PDB entry 2W6F | X-ray diffraction, 6.00 A resolution (low resolution: residue-level contacts below are approximate; hydrogen-bond / salt-bridge calls are withheld) | chains B and E of the 7 polymer chains in the assembly

Chain B:
Molecule: ATP synthase subunit alpha heart isoform, mitochondrial
Source organism: Bos taurus
Notes: EC 3.6.3.14
Reference sequence: P19483 (ATPA1_BOVIN); residues -42 to 510 here correspond to UniProt positions 1-553 (UniProt number = residue number + 43)
Sequence (553 residues; numbered -42 to 510; the number before each row is that of its first residue; numbers below 1 keep their minus sign (Met-42 is residue -42)):
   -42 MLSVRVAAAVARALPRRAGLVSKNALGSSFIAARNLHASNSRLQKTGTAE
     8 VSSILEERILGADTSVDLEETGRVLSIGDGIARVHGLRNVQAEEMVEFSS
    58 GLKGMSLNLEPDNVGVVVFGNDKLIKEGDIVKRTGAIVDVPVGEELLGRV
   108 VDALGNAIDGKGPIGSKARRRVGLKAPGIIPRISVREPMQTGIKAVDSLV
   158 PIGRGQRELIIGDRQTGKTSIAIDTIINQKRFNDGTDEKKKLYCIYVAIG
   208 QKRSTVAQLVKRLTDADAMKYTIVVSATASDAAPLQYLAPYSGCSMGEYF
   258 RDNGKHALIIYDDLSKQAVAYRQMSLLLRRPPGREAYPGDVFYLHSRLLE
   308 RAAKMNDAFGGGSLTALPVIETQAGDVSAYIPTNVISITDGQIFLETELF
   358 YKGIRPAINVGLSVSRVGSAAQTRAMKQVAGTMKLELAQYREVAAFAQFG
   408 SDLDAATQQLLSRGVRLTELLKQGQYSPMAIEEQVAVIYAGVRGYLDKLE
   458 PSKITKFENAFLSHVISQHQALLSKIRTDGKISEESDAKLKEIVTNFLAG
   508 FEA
Not modelled in the structure: -42 to 23, 402-409
UniProt features mapped onto this chain:
  - binding site (ATP): Gln172, Gly174, Lys175, Thr176, Ser177, Gln430, Gln432
  - binding site (Mg(2+)): Thr176, Asp269
  - site: Ser370 (Required for activity)
  - modified residue: Gln1 (Pyrrolidone carboxylic acid), Ser10 (Phosphoserine), Ser22 (Phosphoserine), Ser33 (Phosphoserine), Ser63 (Phosphoserine), Lys80 (N6-acetyllysine), Lys83 (N6-acetyllysine), Lys89 (N6-acetyllysine), Thr91 (Phosphothreonine), Lys118 (N6-acetyllysine), Ser123 (Phosphoserine), Lys124 (N6-acetyllysine), Ser141 (Phosphoserine), Arg161 (Omega-N-methylarginine), Lys187 (N6-acetyllysine), Lys196 (N6-acetyllysine), Lys197 (N6-acetyllysine), Lys218 (N6-acetyllysine), Lys262 (N6-acetyllysine), Lys384 (N6-acetyllysine) and 6 more in UniProt
  - glycosylation: Ser33 (O-linked (GlcNAc) serine)

Chain E:
Molecule: ATP synthase subunit beta, mitochondrial
Source organism: Bos taurus
Notes: EC 3.6.3.14
Reference sequence: P00829 (ATPB_BOVIN); residues -49 to 478 here correspond to UniProt positions 1-528 (UniProt number = residue number + 50)
Sequence (528 residues; numbered -49 to 478; the number before each row is that of its first residue; numbers below 1 keep their minus sign (Met-49 is residue -49)):
   -49 MLGLVGRVVAASASGALRGLSPSAPLPQAQLLLRAAPAALQPARDYAAQA
     1 SPSPKAGATTGRIVAVIGAVVDVQFDEGLPPILNALEVQGRETRLVLEVA
    51 QHLGESTVRTIAMDGTEGLVRGQKVLDSGAPIRIPVGPETLGRIMNVIGE
   101 PIDERGPIKTKQFAAIHAEAPEFVEMSVEQEILVTGIKVVDLLAPYAKGG
   151 KIGLFGGAGVGKTVLIMELINNVAKAHGGYSVFAGVGERTREGNDLYHEM
   201 IESGVINLKDATSKVALVYGQMNEPPGARARVALTGLTVAEYFRDQEGQD
   251 VLLFIDNIFRFTQAGSEVSALLGRIPSAVGYQPTLATDMGTMQERITTTK
   301 KGSITSVQAIYVPADDLTDPAPATTFAHLDATTVLSRAIAELGIYPAVDP
   351 LDSTSRIMDPNIVGSEHYDVARGVQKILQDYKSLQDIIAILGMDELSEED
   401 KLTVSRARKIQRFLSQPFQVAEVFTGHLGKLVPLKETIKGFQQILAGEYD
   451 HLPEQAFYMVGPIEEAVAKADKLAEEHS
Not modelled in the structure: -49 to 8, 475-478
UniProt features mapped onto this chain:
  - binding site (ADP): Gly159, Val160, Gly161, Lys162, Thr163, Val164
  - binding site (ATP): Gly159, Gly161, Lys162, Thr163, Val164, Arg189
  - binding site (phosphate): Gly159, Val160, Gly161, Lys162, Thr163
  - binding site (Mg(2+)): Thr163, Glu188
  - modified residue: Lys74 (N6-acetyllysine), Lys111 (N6-acetyllysine), Lys148 (N6-acetyllysine), Lys209 (N6-acetyllysine), Lys214 (N6-acetyllysine), Thr262 (Phosphothreonine), Ser365 (Phosphoserine), Lys376 (N6-acetyllysine), Ser383 (Phosphoserine), Lys430 (N6-acetyllysine), Lys435 (N6-acetyllysine), Lys472 (N6-acetyllysine)
  - glycosylation: Ser56 (O-linked (GlcNAc) serine)

Chain B / chain E interface:
Contacting residue pairs (67; chain B residue first):
  Leu32(B) with Gly54(E)
  Ser33(B) with His52(E)
  Ile34(B) with Ile32(E); Gln51(E); His52(E)
  Asp36(B) with Gln51(E); Arg274(E)
  Asp79(B) with Ile32(E)
  Lys80(B) with Ile32(E); Glu119(E)
  Ile82(B) with Ile32(E)
  Lys83(B) with Leu29(E); Pro31(E); His52(E)
  Glu84(B) with Leu29(E); His52(E); Gly54(E); Glu55(E); Ser56(E); Thr57(E)
  Val107(B) with Phe123(E)
  Ile115(B) with Phe123(E); Val124(E)
  Asp116(B) with Val124(E)
  Gly117(B) with Val124(E)
  Arg171(B) with Phe326(E)
  Gln172(B) with Arg356(E)
  Lys209(B) with Lys151(E); Glu294(E); His328(E); Asp330(E); Arg356(E)
  Arg210(B) with Ala120(E); Pro121(E); Phe123(E); Met126(E); Glu294(E)
  Ser211(B) with Met126(E); Thr297(E)
  Ala214(B) with Phe123(E); Met126(E); Val128(E)
  Gln215(B) with Val128(E); Gln130(E)
  Lys218(B) with Val128(E); Glu129(E)
  Thr235(B) with Glu294(E)
  Ala236(B) with Gly290(E); Glu294(E); His328(E)
  Ser237(B) with Glu294(E)
  Gln280(B) with Pro283(E); Thr284(E); Thr287(E)
  Leu283(B) with Ile275(E); Pro276(E); Ser277(E); Pro283(E)
  Leu284(B) with Arg274(E); Pro283(E); Thr284(E)
  Arg286(B) with Gly273(E); Ile275(E)
  Glu292(B) with Ala278(E)
  Ala293(B) with Ser277(E); Ala278(E)
  Gln330(B) with Thr318(E)
Also at the interface, not in a pair above, chain B (43 interface residues in all): Gly35, Asn78, Gln208, Val213, Val217, Arg219, Ala240, Lys273, Val276, Arg279, Gln432, Tyr433
Also at the interface, not in a pair above, chain E (48 interface residues in all): Pro30, Leu33, Leu53, Glu122, Ser127, Ala286, Thr291, Leu317, Ala323, Ala327, Asp359, Asn361

Summary:
The interface between chain B and chain E involves 43 residues on one side and 48 on the other. Curated
annotation (UniProt) lists 7 ATP-binding residues and Mg2+-binding residues Thr176(B) and Asp269(B) on chain
B; 6 ADP-binding residues and 6 ATP-binding residues on chain E.
Chain B is ATP synthase subunit alpha heart isoform, mitochondrial and chain E is ATP synthase subunit beta,
mitochondrial, both from Bos taurus; the structure, Low resolution structures of bovine mitochondrial
F1-ATPase during controlled dehydration: Hydration State 2, was determined by X-ray diffraction, deposited
together with 2W6E, 2W6G, 2W6H, 2W6I and 2W6J.
